6VMB - chains E and g of the 26 polymer chains in the assembly; structure by electron microscopy, 5.23 A resolution (low resolution: residue-level contacts below are approximate; hydrogen-bond / salt-bridge calls are withheld).

[Chain E]
Protein: ATP synthase subunit beta, chloroplastic
From: Spinacia oleracea
Notes: EC 7.1.2.2
Reference sequence: P00825 (ATPB_SPIOL); numbering as in UniProt (aligned over 1-498)
Amino-acid sequence (498 residues; numbered 1 to 498; the number before each row is that of its first residue):
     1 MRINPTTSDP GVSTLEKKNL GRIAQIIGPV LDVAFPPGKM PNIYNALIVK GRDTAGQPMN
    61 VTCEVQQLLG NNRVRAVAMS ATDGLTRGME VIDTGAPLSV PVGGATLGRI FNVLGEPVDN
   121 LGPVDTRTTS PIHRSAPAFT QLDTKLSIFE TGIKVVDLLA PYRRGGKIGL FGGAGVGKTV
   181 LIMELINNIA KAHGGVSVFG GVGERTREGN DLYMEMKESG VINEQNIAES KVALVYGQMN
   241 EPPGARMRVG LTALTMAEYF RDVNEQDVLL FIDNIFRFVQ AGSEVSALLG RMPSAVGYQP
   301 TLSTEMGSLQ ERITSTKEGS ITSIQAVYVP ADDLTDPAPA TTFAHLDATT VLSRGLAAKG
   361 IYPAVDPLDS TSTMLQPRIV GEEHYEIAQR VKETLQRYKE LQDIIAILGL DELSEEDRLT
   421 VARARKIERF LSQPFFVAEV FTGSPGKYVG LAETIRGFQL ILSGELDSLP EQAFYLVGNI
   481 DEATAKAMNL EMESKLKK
Disordered / not traced: 1-15, 497-498
UniProt features mapped onto this chain:
  - binding site (ATP): G172 to T179
Small-molecule neighbours: ATP (adenosine-5'-triphosphate): A344, Q376, R378

[Chain g]
Protein: ATP synthase gamma chain, chloroplastic
From: Spinacia oleracea
Reference sequence: P05435 (ATPG_SPIOL); residue numbers follow UniProt; this construct covers 1-364
Amino-acid sequence (364 residues; each row starts with the number of its first residue):
     1 MACSLSFSSS VSTFHLPTTT QSTQAPPNNA TTLPTTNPIQ CANLRELRDR IGSVKNTQKI
    61 TEAMKLVAAA KVRRAQEAVV NGRPFSETLV EVLYNMNEQL QTEDVDVPLT KIRTVKKVAL
   121 MVVTGDRGLC GGFNNMLLKK AESRIAELKK LGVDYTIISI GKKGNTYFIR RPEIPVDRYF
   181 DGTNLPTAKE AQAIADDVFS LFVSEEVDKV EMLYTKFVSL VKSDPVIHTL LPLSPKGEIC
   241 DINGKCVDAA EDELFRLTTK EGKLTVERDM IKTETPAFSP ILEFEQDPAQ ILDALLPLYL
   301 NSQILRALQE SLASELAARM TAMSNATDNA NELKKTLSIN YNRARQAKIT GEILEIVAGA
   361 NACV
Disordered / not traced: 1-40, 364
UniProt features mapped onto this chain:
  - active site: C130
Disulfides: C240-C246

[Chain E / chain g interface]
Residue-residue contacts (22; chain E residue first):
  M292(E) - V357(g)
  P293(E) - V357(g)
  V296(E) - Q346(g)
  V296(E) - I349(g)
  V296(E) - I353(g)
  A331(E) - R345(g)
  D333(E) - N342(g)
  D333(E) - R345(g)
  D333(E) - Q346(g)
  D336(E) - Q346(g)
  R397(E) - E261(g)
  L401(E) - E261(g)
  L401(E) - G262(g)
  I404(E) - L264(g)
  I407(E) - L66(g)
  E412(E) - R73(g)
  E412(E) - T258(g)
  L413(E) - T259(g)
  S414(E) - T259(g)
  S414(E) - K260(g)
  D417(E) - K260(g)
  D417(E) - E261(g)
Also at the interface, not in a pair above, chain E (19 interface residues in all): A295, P330, T335, P337, L408
Also at the interface, not in a pair above, chain g (19 interface residues in all): A69, A70, L257, T350, N361

[In short]
Chain E and chain g each contribute 19 residues to their interface. Chain E binds ATP. UniProt lists 8
ATP-binding residues on chain E; active-site residue C130(g) on chain g.
Here chain E is ATP synthase subunit beta, chloroplastic and chain g is ATP synthase gamma chain,
chloroplastic, both from Spinacia oleracea. Entry 6VMB (Chloroplast ATP synthase (C1, CF1FO)) was determined
by electron microscopy (same publication as 6VM1, 6VM4, 6VMD, 6VMG, 6VOF, 6VOG and 8 further entries).
